PDB entry 5T85 | X-ray diffraction, 2.37 A resolution | chains H and L of the 3 polymer chains in the assembly

# Chain H
Name: Antibody 10E8 FAB HEAVY CHAIN
Organism: Homo sapiens
Notes: antibody fragment or engineered binder
Chain sequence (236 residues; numbered 1 to 218 plus 18 insertion-coded residues; the number before each row is that of its first residue; a row labelled like 52A-52C holds insertion residues (52A, then the next letters in order)):
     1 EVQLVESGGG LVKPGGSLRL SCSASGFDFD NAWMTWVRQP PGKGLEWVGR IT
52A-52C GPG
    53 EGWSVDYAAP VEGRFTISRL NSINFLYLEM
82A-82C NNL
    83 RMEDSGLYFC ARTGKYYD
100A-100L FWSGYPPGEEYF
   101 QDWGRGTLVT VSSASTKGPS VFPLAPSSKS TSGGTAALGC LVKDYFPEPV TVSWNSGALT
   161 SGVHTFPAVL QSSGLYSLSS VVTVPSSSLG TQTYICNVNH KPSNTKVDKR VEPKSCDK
Disordered / not traced: 215-218
Disulfide bonds: Cys22-Cys92, Cys140-Cys196
Reported in the primary citation:
  - binding site for the ligand 44G: Ser100C

# Chain L
Name: Antibody 10E8 FAB LIGHT CHAIN
Organism: Homo sapiens
Notes: antibody fragment or engineered binder
Chain sequence (215 residues; each row starts with the number of its first residue; note: 1 number in that range is skipped by the numbering (no residue carries it; nothing is unmodelled there); a row labelled like 95A-95C holds insertion residues (95A, then the next letters in order)):
     1 SYELTQETG
    11 VSVALGRTVT ITCRGDSLRS HYASWYQKKP GQAPILLFYG KNNRPSGVPD RFSGSASGNR
    71 ASLTISGAQA EDDAEYYCSS RDKSG
95A-95C SRL
    96 SVFGGGTKLT VLSQPKAAPS VTLFPPSSEE LQANKATLVC LISDFYPGAV TVAWKADSSP
   156 VKAGVETTTP SKQSNNKYAA SSYLSLTPEQ WKSHRSYSCQ VTHEGSTVEK TVAPTECS
Disordered / not traced: 211-213
Disulfide bonds: Cys23-Cys88, Cys135-Cys194
Residues lining bound ligands: 44G ((2S)-3-{[(R)-{[(2R)-2,3-dihydroxypropyl]oxy}(hydroxy)phosphoryl]oxy}-2-(hexanoyloxy)propyl hexanoate): Leu28, Arg29, Ser30, His31, Tyr32, Ala66, Ser67, Gly68
Reported in the primary citation:
  - binding site for 44G: Leu28, Arg29, Ser30, His31, Tyr32, Ala66, Ser67, Gly68
  - mutagenesis - R29A/Y32A (4-fold), R29E/Y32E (40 fold): decreased binding to 10E8 epitope scaffold T117V2
  - mutagenesis - R17D/R24E/R29E/R70E, R17Q/R24Q/R70T: unchanged binding to 10E8 epitope scaffold T117V2

# Interface between chain H and chain L
Pairs across the interface (88):
  Val37(H) - Phe98(L)  hydrophobic
  Gln39(H) - Lys38(L)
  Gln39(H) - Glu85(L)
  Gln39(H) - Tyr87(L)  hydrogen bond
  Gly44(H) - Tyr87(L)
  Leu45(H) - Pro44(L)  hydrophobic
  Leu45(H) - Tyr87(L)
  Leu45(H) - Phe98(L)
  Glu46(H) - Phe98(L)
  Trp47(H) - Leu95C(L)  hydrophobic
  Trp47(H) - Ser96(L)
  Trp47(H) - Phe98(L)
  Arg50(H) - Arg95B(L)  hydrogen bond (side chain-backbone)
  Asp58(H) - Arg95B(L)
  Asp58(H) - Leu95C(L)
  Tyr59(H) - Leu95C(L)
  Phe91(H) - Lys38(L)
  Phe91(H) - Pro44(L)
  Tyr98(H) - Tyr32(L)  hydrophobic
  Tyr98(H) - Tyr49(L)  hydrophobic
  Tyr98(H) - Gly50(L)
  Tyr98(H) - Lys51(L)  hydrogen bond (side chain-backbone)
  Tyr98(H) - Asn53(L)
  Ser100C(H) - Tyr32(L)  hydrogen bond
  Tyr100E(H) - Ser30(L)
  Tyr100E(H) - His31(L)
  Tyr100E(H) - Ser94(L)
  Tyr100E(H) - Gly95(L)
  Pro100F(H) - His31(L)
  Pro100F(H) - Gly95(L)
  Pro100G(H) - Arg91(L)  hydrogen bond (backbone-side chain)
  Pro100G(H) - Gly95(L)
  Pro100G(H) - Ser95A(L)
  Gly100H(H) - His31(L)  hydrogen bond (backbone-side chain)
  Gly100H(H) - Arg91(L)  hydrogen bond (backbone-side chain)
  Glu100I(H) - His31(L)  salt bridge
  Glu100I(H) - Tyr32(L)
  Glu100I(H) - Arg91(L)
  Glu100J(H) - Arg91(L)  salt bridge
  Glu100J(H) - Arg95B(L)
  Tyr100K(H) - Ser34(L)
  Tyr100K(H) - Tyr36(L)
  Tyr100K(H) - Leu46(L)  hydrophobic
  Tyr100K(H) - Tyr49(L)  hydrophobic
  Phe100L(H) - Tyr36(L)  hydrogen bond (backbone-side chain)
  Phe100L(H) - Leu46(L)
  Phe100L(H) - Ser89(L)
  Phe100L(H) - Phe98(L)  hydrophobic
  Gln101(H) - Leu46(L)
  Trp103(H) - Pro44(L)
  Trp103(H) - Phe98(L)  hydrophobic
  Gly104(H) - Ala43(L)
  Phe122(H) - Ser122(L)
  Phe122(H) - Glu124(L)
  Phe122(H) - Glu125(L)
  Pro123(H) - Ser122(L)
  Pro123(H) - Glu124(L)
  Leu124(H) - Phe119(L)  hydrophobic
  Ala125(H) - Phe119(L)
  Ser130(H) - Val116(L)
  Ser130(H) - Thr117(L)  hydrogen bond
  Ser130(H) - Lys205(L)
  Ala137(H) - Phe119(L)
  Leu141(H) - Thr132(L)
  Leu141(H) - Val134(L)  hydrophobic
  Leu141(H) - Tyr178(L)  hydrophobic
  Lys143(H) - Thr132(L)
  Lys143(H) - Ser180(L)
  His164(H) - Gln168(L)
  Phe166(H) - Leu136(L)  hydrophobic
  Phe166(H) - Ile137(L)
  Phe166(H) - Ala175(L)
  Pro167(H) - Thr163(L)
  Pro167(H) - Ser166(L)
  Pro167(H) - Ser176(L)
  Ala168(H) - Thr163(L)
  Val169(H) - Glu161(L)
  Val169(H) - Thr163(L)
  Val169(H) - Tyr178(L)  hydrophobic
  Gln171(H) - Glu161(L)
  Ser172(H) - Glu161(L)  hydrogen bond
  Ser177(H) - Tyr178(L)
  Leu178(H) - Tyr178(L)
  Ser179(H) - Val134(L)
  Ser179(H) - Tyr178(L)  hydrogen bond
  Val181(H) - Phe119(L)  hydrophobic
  Val181(H) - Leu136(L)  hydrophobic
  Lys209(H) - Glu124(L)  salt bridge
Other interface residues (no listed pair), chain H (49 interface residues in all): Lys43, Asp100, Val121, Lys129, Leu138, Leu170
Other interface residues (no listed pair), chain L (51 interface residues in all): Ser90, Val97, Gly99, Gly100, Ser138, Thr162, Ala174, Thr206

# In short
Chain H and chain L form an interface of 49 and 51 residues respectively, with 11 hydrogen bonds and 3 salt
bridges. Polar pairs include Glu100I(H)-His31(L), Glu100J(H)-Arg91(L) and Lys209(H)-Glu124(L). The paper
reports a binding site for 44G at Leu28(L), Arg29(L) and Ser30(L) among others; R29A/Y32A and R29E/Y32E of
chain L reduce binding to 10E8 epitope scaffold T117V2; 4 substitutions were tested in all.
Here chain H is Antibody 10E8 FAB HEAVY CHAIN and chain L is Antibody 10E8 FAB LIGHT CHAIN, both from Homo
sapiens. Entry 5T85 (Crystal structure of 10E8 Fab in complex with the MPER epitope scaffold T117v2 and
phosphatidylglycerol (06:0 ...) was determined by X-ray diffraction (same publication as 5SY8, 5T29, 5T5B,
5T6L, 5T80 and 5TFW).
